Entry 9CGC (electron microscopy, 3.61 A resolution); this record covers chains 2 and 3 of the 39 polymer chains in the assembly.

# Chain 2
Name: Proteasome subunit beta type-2
Source organism: Saccharomyces cerevisiae
Notes: EC 3.4.25.1
UniProt: P25043 (PSB2_YEAST); residues 1-261 here = UniProt positions 1-261
Chain sequence (261 residues; each row starts with the number of its first residue):
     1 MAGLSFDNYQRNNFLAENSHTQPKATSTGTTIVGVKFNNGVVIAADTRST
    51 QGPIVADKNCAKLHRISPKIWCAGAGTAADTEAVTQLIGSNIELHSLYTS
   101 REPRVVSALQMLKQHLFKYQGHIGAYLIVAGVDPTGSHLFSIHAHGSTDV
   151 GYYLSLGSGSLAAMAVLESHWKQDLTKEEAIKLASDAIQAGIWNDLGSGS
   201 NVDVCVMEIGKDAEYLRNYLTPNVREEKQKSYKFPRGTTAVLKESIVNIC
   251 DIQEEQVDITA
Disordered / not traced: 1-29, 252-261

# Chain 3
Name: Proteasome subunit beta type-3
Source organism: Saccharomyces cerevisiae
UniProt: P25451 (PSB3_YEAST); numbering as in UniProt (aligned over 1-205)
Chain sequence (205 residues; numbered 1 to 205; the number before each row is that of its first residue):
     1 MSDPSSINGGIVVAMTGKDCVAIACDLRLGSQSLGVSNKFEKIFHYGHVF
    51 LGITGLATDVTTLNEMFRYKTNLYKLKEERAIEPETFTQLVSSSLYERRF
   101 GPYFVGPVVAGINSKSGKPFIAGFDLIGCIDEAKDFIVSGTASDQLFGMC
   151 ESLYEPNLEPEDLFETISQALLNAADRDALSGWGAVVYIIKKDEVVKRYL
   201 KMRQD
Disordered / not traced: 1

# Interface between chain 2 and chain 3
Residue-residue contacts (55):
  Ile-54(2) / Asp-144(3)
  Ile-54(2) / Phe-147(3)  hydrophobic
  Ala-56(2) / Asp-131(3)
  Ala-56(2) / Phe-147(3)
  Asp-57(2) / Asp-131(3)
  Asp-57(2) / Ala-133(3)
  Ala-78(2) / Cys-129(3)  hydrogen bond (backbone-side chain)
  Ala-79(2) / Tyr-96(3)
  Ala-79(2) / Ile-127(3)  hydrophobic
  Ala-79(2) / Cys-129(3)  hydrophobic
  Asp-80(2) / Tyr-96(3)  hydrogen bond
  Glu-82(2) / Cys-129(3)
  Ala-83(2) / Tyr-96(3)
  His-122(2) / Phe-100(3)
  Arg-225(2) / Glu-151(3)  salt bridge
  Lys-228(2) / Glu-151(3)  hydrogen bond (side chain-backbone)
  Lys-228(2) / Ser-152(3)
  Lys-228(2) / Tyr-154(3)
  Ser-231(2) / Glu-155(3)
  Tyr-232(2) / Ser-152(3)
  Tyr-232(2) / Leu-153(3)  hydrophobic
  Tyr-232(2) / Glu-155(3)
  Lys-233(2) / Glu-155(3)
  Lys-233(2) / Asp-162(3)  salt bridge
  Phe-234(2) / Leu-153(3)  hydrophobic
  Phe-234(2) / Gln-169(3)
  Arg-236(2) / Glu-161(3)  salt bridge
  Arg-236(2) / Asp-162(3)  salt bridge
  Arg-236(2) / Glu-165(3)
  Gly-237(2) / Glu-165(3)
  Thr-238(2) / Glu-165(3)  hydrogen bond (backbone-side chain)
  Thr-238(2) / Gln-169(3)
  Thr-239(2) / Glu-165(3)  hydrogen bond (backbone-side chain)
  Thr-239(2) / Ser-168(3)  hydrogen bond
  Thr-239(2) / Gln-169(3)  hydrogen bond
  Thr-239(2) / Leu-172(3)
  Thr-239(2) / Leu-200(3)
  Ala-240(2) / Leu-200(3)
  Val-241(2) / Phe-164(3)  hydrophobic
  Val-241(2) / Arg-198(3)
  Val-241(2) / Tyr-199(3)
  Leu-242(2) / Tyr-199(3)  hydrogen bond (backbone-backbone)
  Lys-243(2) / Arg-198(3)
  Lys-243(2) / Tyr-199(3)  hydrogen bond (backbone-backbone)
  Glu-244(2) / Arg-198(3)  salt bridge
  Ser-245(2) / Lys-197(3)  hydrogen bond (side chain-backbone)
  Ile-246(2) / Glu-194(3)
  Ile-246(2) / Val-195(3)
  Ile-246(2) / Val-196(3)  hydrophobic
  Val-247(2) / Glu-194(3)
  Val-247(2) / Val-195(3)
  Val-247(2) / Lys-197(3)
  Asn-248(2) / Glu-194(3)
  Ile-249(2) / His-48(3)
  Ile-249(2) / Asp-193(3)
Other interface residues (no listed pair), chain 2 (35 interface residues in all): Gln-51, Val-55, Asn-59, Gln-86, Ile-123, Pro-235
Other interface residues (no listed pair), chain 3 (38 interface residues in all): His-45, Gln-89, Arg-99, Asp-125, Gly-128, Ile-130, Glu-132, Asp-135, Lys-201

# In short
The interface between chain 2 and chain 3 involves 35 residues on one side and 38 on the other; the contacts
include 10 hydrogen bonds and 5 salt bridges. Polar contacts include Arg-225(2)/Glu-151(3),
Lys-233(2)/Asp-162(3) and Arg-236(2)/Glu-161(3).
Here chain 2 is Proteasome subunit beta type-2 and chain 3 is Proteasome subunit beta type-3, both from
Saccharomyces cerevisiae. Entry 9CGC (Yeast 26S proteasome non-substrate-engaged (S1 state)) was determined by
electron microscopy.
